PDB entry 7XCN | X-ray diffraction, 2.70 A resolution | chains B and D of the 12 polymer chains in the assembly

Chain B (and D):
Name: Trimethylamine methyltransferase
Organism: Methanosarcina barkeri MS
Notes: EC 2.1.1.250; chain D of this document is another copy of the same molecule, construct and numbering; everything in this record applies to it too
UniProtKB: A0A0E3QRM4 (A0A0E3QRM4_METBA); residue numbers follow UniProt; this construct covers 1-495
Amino-acid sequence (503 residues; numbered 1 to 503; the number before each row is that of its first residue):
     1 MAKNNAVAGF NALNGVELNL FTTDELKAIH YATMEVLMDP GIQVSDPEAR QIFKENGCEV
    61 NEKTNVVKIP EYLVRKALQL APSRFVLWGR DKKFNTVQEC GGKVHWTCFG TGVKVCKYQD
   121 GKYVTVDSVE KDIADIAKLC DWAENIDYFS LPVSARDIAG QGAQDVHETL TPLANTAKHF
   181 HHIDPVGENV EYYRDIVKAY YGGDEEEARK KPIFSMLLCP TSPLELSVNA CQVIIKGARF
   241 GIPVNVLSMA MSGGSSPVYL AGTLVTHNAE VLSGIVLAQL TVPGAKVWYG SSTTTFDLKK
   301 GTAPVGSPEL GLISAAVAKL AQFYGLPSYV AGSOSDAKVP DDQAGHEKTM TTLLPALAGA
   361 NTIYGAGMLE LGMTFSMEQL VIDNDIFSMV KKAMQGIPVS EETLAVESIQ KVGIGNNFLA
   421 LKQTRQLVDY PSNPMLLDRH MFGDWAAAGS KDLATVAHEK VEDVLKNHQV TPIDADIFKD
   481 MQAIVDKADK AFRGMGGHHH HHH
Unresolved in the structure: 1, 496-503 (chain D: 1, 119-121, 496-503)
Sequence notes: expression tag (496-503)
Modified / non-standard residues: PYL (pyrrolysine) at position 334
Small-molecule neighbours: 5-hydroxybenzimidazolylcobamide (HCB): Phe109, Gly110, Thr111, Val113, Ser154, Ile183, Asp184, Leu217, Leu218, Cys219, Pro220, Thr221, Ser222, Met249, Met251, Ser255, Phe296, Gly301, Ala303, PYL_334, Leu371, Gly372, Met373
What the authors report for this chain:
  - binding site for 5-hydroxybenzimidazolylcobamide: Thr111, Gly372
  - catalytic residues: Tyr364 (proposed by the authors, not directly observed)
  - mutagenesis - Y364F: decreased catalytic activity

Chain B / chain D interface:
Residue-residue contacts - 22 pairs, chain B then chain D:
  Leu78(B) - Arg75(D)  hydrogen bond (backbone-side chain)
  Gln79(B) - Tyr72(D)
  Gln79(B) - Arg75(D)  hydrogen bond (backbone-side chain)
  Gln79(B) - Lys76(D)
  Gln79(B) - Gln79(D)
  Leu80(B) - Tyr72(D)
  Ala81(B) - Arg75(D)  hydrogen bond (backbone-side chain)
  Pro82(B) - Glu71(D)
  Ser83(B) - Tyr31(D)
  Ser83(B) - Glu71(D)  hydrogen bond
  Ser83(B) - Arg75(D)
  Arg84(B) - Tyr31(D)
  Arg84(B) - Met34(D)
  Arg84(B) - Glu35(D)
  Arg84(B) - Glu71(D)  salt bridge
  Val86(B) - Glu35(D)
  Val97(B) - Glu35(D)
  Glu99(B) - Tyr31(D)
  Cys100(B) - Tyr31(D)  hydrogen bond
  Lys210(B) - Lys68(D)
  Pro283(B) - Tyr72(D)
  Gly284(B) - Tyr72(D)
Other interface residues (no listed pair), chain D (10 interface residues in all): Met38

Summary:
Chain B and chain D form an interface of 14 and 10 residues respectively, with 5 hydrogen bonds and 1 salt
bridge. Polar pairs include Arg84(B)-Glu71(D), Leu78(B)-Arg75(D) and Gln79(B)-Arg75(D). Chain B binds
5-hydroxybenzimidazolylcobamide. The paper reports the catalytic residue Tyr364(B); Y364F of chain B reduces
catalytic activity.
Both chains are Trimethylamine methyltransferase (Methanosarcina barkeri MS). Entry 7XCN (Crystal structure of
the MttB-MttC complex at 2.7 A resolution) was determined by X-ray diffraction, deposited together with 7XCL
and 7XCM.
